3E2H - chains Q and B of the 4 polymer chains in the assembly; structure by X-ray diffraction, 3.80 A resolution.

Chain Q:
Molecule: QL9 peptide
Sequence (9 residues; each row starts with the number of its first residue):
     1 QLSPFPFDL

Chain B:
Molecule: T-cell receptor alpha chain V region PHDS58
Source organism: Mus musculus
Reference sequence: P01738 (TVA1_MOUSE); the author numbering skips numbers that UniProt does not, so the offset changes along the chain: 2-93 = UniProt 22-113; 99-115 = UniProt 114-130
Sequence (109 residues; row label = number of the first residue in the row; note: 5 numbers in that range are skipped by the numbering (no residue carries them; nothing is unmodelled there)):
     2 SVTQPDARVT VSEGASLQLR CKYSYSATPY LFWYVQYPRQ GPQLLLKYYS GDPVVQGVNG
    62 FEAEFSKSNS SFHLRKASVH RSDSAVYFCA VS
    99 LERPYLTFGS GTKVIVL
Construct notes: engineered mutation Pro-43 (Leu63 in P01738), Arg-82 (Trp102 in P01738), Leu-99 (Gly114 in P01738), Glu-100 (Phe115 in P01738), Arg-101 (Ala116 in P01738), Pro-102 (Ser117 in P01738), Tyr-103 (Ala118 in P01738)
Cystine bridges: Cys-22/Cys-90
UniProt features mapped onto this chain:
  - glycosylation: Asn-70 (N-linked (GlcNAc...) asparagine)

Chain Q / chain B interface:
Pairs across the interface (5):
  Ser-3(Q) / Arg-101(B)
  Pro-4(Q) / Tyr-31(B)
  Pro-4(Q) / Arg-101(B)
  Phe-5(Q) / Arg-101(B)
  Phe-5(Q) / Pro-102(B)
Also at the interface, not in a pair above, chain Q (4 interface residues in all): Phe-7
Also at the interface, not in a pair above, chain B (4 interface residues in all): Tyr-50

In short:
Chain Q and chain B each contribute 4 residues to their interface.
Here chain Q is QL9 peptide and chain B is T-cell receptor alpha chain V region PHDS58 (Mus musculus). Entry
3E2H (Structure of the m67 high-affinity mutant of the 2C TCR in complex with Ld/QL9) was determined by X-ray
diffraction together with 3E3Q from the same study.
